Entry 8A0L (X-ray diffraction, 2.00 A resolution); this record covers chains D and E of the 6 polymer chains in the assembly.

Chain D:
Name: Tubulin beta-2B chain
Organism: Bos taurus
Reference sequence: Q6B856 (TBB2B_BOVIN); the author numbering skips numbers that UniProt does not, so the offset changes along the chain: 1-42 = UniProt 1-42; 45-360 = UniProt 43-358; 369-455 = UniProt 359-445
Chain sequence (445 residues; numbered 1 to 455; 10 numbers in that range are skipped by the numbering (no residue carries them; nothing is unmodelled there); the number before each row is that of its first residue):
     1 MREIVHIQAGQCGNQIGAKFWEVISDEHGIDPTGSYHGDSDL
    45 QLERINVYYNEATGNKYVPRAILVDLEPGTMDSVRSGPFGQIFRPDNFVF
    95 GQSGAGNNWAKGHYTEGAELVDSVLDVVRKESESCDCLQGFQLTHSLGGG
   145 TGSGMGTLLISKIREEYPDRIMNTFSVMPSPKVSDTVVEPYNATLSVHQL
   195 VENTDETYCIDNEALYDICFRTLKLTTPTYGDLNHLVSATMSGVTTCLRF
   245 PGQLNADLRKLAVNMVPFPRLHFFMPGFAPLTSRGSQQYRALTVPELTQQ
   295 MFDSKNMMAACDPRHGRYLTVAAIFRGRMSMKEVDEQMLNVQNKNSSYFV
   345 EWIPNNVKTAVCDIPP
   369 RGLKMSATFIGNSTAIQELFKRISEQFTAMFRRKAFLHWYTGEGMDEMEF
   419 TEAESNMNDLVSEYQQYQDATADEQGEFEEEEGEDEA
Not modelled in the structure: 282-285, 442-455
Metal / ion sites: Mg2+: Gln11 (together with GDP)
Ligand contacts: GDP (guanosine-5'-diphosphate): Gly10, Gln11, Cys12, Gln15, Ile16, Asp69, Ala99, Asn101, Ser140, Gly142, Gly143, Gly144, Thr145, Gly146, Val171, Pro173, Val177, Asp179, Glu183, Asn206, Leu209, Tyr224, Leu227, Asn228, Val231
Curated features (UniProtKB/Swiss-Prot):
  - motif: Met1 to Ile4 (MREI motif)
  - binding site (GTP): Gln11, Glu71, Ser140, Gly144, Thr145, Gly146, Asn206, Asn228
  - binding site (Mg(2+)): Glu71
  - modified residue: Ser40 (Phosphoserine), Thr57 (Phosphothreonine), Lys60 (N6-acetyllysine), Ser174 (Phosphoserine), Thr287 (Phosphothreonine), Thr292 (Phosphothreonine), Arg320 (Omega-N-methylarginine), Glu448 (5-glutamyl polyglutamate)
  - cross-link (Glycyl lysine isopeptide (Lys-Gly)): Lys60 (interchain with G-Cter in ubiquitin), Lys326 (interchain with G-Cter in ubiquitin)
From the paper describing this entry:
  - binding site for the ligand KLC: Gln293, Asp297, Ser298, Arg308, Tyr312

Chain E:
Name: Stathmin-4
Organism: Rattus norvegicus
Reference sequence: P63043 (STMN4_RAT); residues 5-145 here correspond to UniProt positions 49-189 (UniProt number = residue number + 44)
Chain sequence (143 residues; numbered 3 to 145; the number before each row is that of its first residue):
     3 MADMEVIELNKCTSGQSFEVILKPPSFDGVPEFNASLPRRRDPSLEEIQK
    53 KLEAAEERRKYQEAELLKHLAEKREHEREVIQKAIEENNNFIKMAKEKLA
   103 QKMESNKENREAHLAAMLERLQEKDKHAEEVRKNKELKEEASR
Not modelled in the structure: 3-5, 29-43, 144-145
Sequence notes: initiating methionine (3); expression tag (4)
Curated features (UniProtKB/Swiss-Prot):
  - modified residue: Ser46 (Phosphoserine)

Interface between chain D and chain E:
Pairs across the interface - 27 pairs, chain D then chain E:
  Tyr108(D) - His129(E)  hydrogen bond
  Tyr108(D) - Ala130(E)  hydrophobic
  Tyr108(D) - Val133(E)  hydrophobic
  Tyr108(D) - Arg134(E)  hydrogen bond (backbone-side chain)
  Ala112(D) - Arg134(E)
  Ser155(D) - Leu123(E)
  Ser155(D) - Lys126(E)
  Lys156(D) - Asp127(E)  salt bridge
  Arg158(D) - Leu123(E)
  Glu159(D) - Leu120(E)
  Glu159(D) - Leu123(E)
  Glu159(D) - Gln124(E)
  Glu159(D) - Asp127(E)
  Pro162(D) - Met119(E)
  Asp163(D) - Arg112(E)
  Gln193(D) - Lys126(E)  hydrogen bond
  Asn197(D) - Leu123(E)
  Asn197(D) - Lys126(E)
  Thr409(D) - Lys140(E)
  Gly410(D) - Lys137(E)
  Glu411(D) - Val133(E)
  Glu411(D) - Lys137(E)  salt bridge
  Gly412(D) - Val133(E)
  Gly412(D) - Asn136(E)  hydrogen bond (backbone-side chain)
  Gly412(D) - Lys137(E)
  Met413(D) - Val133(E)
  Glu417(D) - His129(E)  salt bridge
Other interface residues (no listed pair), chain D (17 interface residues in all): Thr109
Other interface residues (no listed pair), chain E (15 interface residues in all): Leu116

Overview:
The interface between chain D and chain E involves 17 residues on one side and 15 on the other; the contacts
include 4 hydrogen bonds and 3 salt bridges. Among the polar pairs are Lys156(D)-Asp127(E),
Glu411(D)-Lys137(E) and Glu417(D)-His129(E). From the paper: a binding site for the ligand KLC at Gln293(D),
Asp297(D) and Ser298(D) among others.
Chain D is Tubulin beta-2B chain (Bos taurus) and chain E is Stathmin-4 (Rattus norvegicus); the structure,
Tubulin-CW1-complex, was determined by X-ray diffraction together with 7ZX2 from the same study.
